8C3V - chains H and L of the 4 polymer chains in the assembly; structure by X-ray diffraction, 2.74 A resolution.

[Chain H]
Protein: BA.2-13 heavy chain
Organism: Homo sapiens
Chain sequence (231 residues; numbered 1 to 231; the number before each row is that of its first residue):
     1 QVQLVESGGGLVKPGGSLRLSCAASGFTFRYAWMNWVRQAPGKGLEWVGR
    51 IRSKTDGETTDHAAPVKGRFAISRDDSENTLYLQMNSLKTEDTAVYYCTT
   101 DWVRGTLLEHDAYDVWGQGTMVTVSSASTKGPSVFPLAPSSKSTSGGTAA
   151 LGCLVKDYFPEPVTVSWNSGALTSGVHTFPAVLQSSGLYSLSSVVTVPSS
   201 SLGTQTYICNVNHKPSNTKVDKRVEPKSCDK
Not modelled in the structure: 143-146, 228-231
Disulfides: C22-C98, C153-C209

[Chain L]
Protein: BA.2-13 light chain
Organism: Homo sapiens
Chain sequence (213 residues; each row starts with the number of its first residue):
     1 DIQMTQSPSSLSASVGDRVTITCRAGQSISTFLNWYQQKPGKAPKLLIYA
    51 ASSLQSGVPSRFSGSGSGTDFTLTISSLQREDFATYYCQQSYSMSSFGGG
   101 TKVEIKRTVAAPSVFIFPPSDEQLKSGTASVVCLLNNFYPREAKVQWKVD
   151 NALQSGNSQESVTEQDSKDSTYSLSSTLTLSKADYEKHKVYACEVTHQGL
   201 SSPVTKSFNRGEC
Not modelled in the structure: 213
Disulfides: C23-C88, C133-C193

[Interface between chain H and chain L]
Residue-residue contacts - 71 pairs, chain H then chain L:
  V37(H) with F97(L), hydrophobic
  Q39(H) with Q38(L), hydrogen bond; Y87(L), hydrogen bond
  K43(H) with Y87(L)
  G44(H) with Y87(L)
  L45(H) with P44(L), hydrophobic; Y87(L); F97(L)
  W47(H) with S95(L); F97(L)
  R50(H) with M94(L)
  D61(H) with M94(L)
  Y97(H) with Q38(L); K42(L); A43(L), hydrophobic
  W102(H) with L46(L); Y49(L); Q55(L)
  R104(H) with Q55(L), hydrogen bond
  E109(H) with F32(L); Y49(L)
  H110(H) with S91(L), hydrogen bond (backbone-side chain)
  D111(H) with N34(L), hydrogen bond (backbone-side chain); Y36(L); Q89(L), hydrogen bond (backbone-side chain); S91(L), hydrogen bond
  A112(H) with N34(L); Y36(L)
  Y113(H) with Y36(L), hydrogen bond (backbone-side chain); L46(L); Q89(L), hydrogen bond; S95(L), hydrogen bond; F97(L), hydrophobic
  D114(H) with L46(L)
  W116(H) with Y36(L), hydrophobic; A43(L), hydrophobic; P44(L)
  G117(H) with A43(L)
  V134(H) with E122(L)
  F135(H) with S120(L); Q123(L)
  P136(H) with S120(L)
  L137(H) with F117(L), hydrophobic; V132(L), hydrophobic
  A138(H) with F117(L)
  A150(H) with F115(L), hydrophobic; F117(L)
  L154(H) with S130(L)
  K156(H) with Q123(L); S130(L)
  H177(H) with N136(L), hydrogen bond; N137(L), hydrogen bond; S173(L), hydrogen bond
  F179(H) with L134(L), hydrophobic; S161(L); T163(L); S173(L); L174(L); S175(L)
  P180(H) with S161(L), hydrogen bond (backbone-side chain); V162(L)
  V182(H) with Q159(L); E160(L); S161(L)
  L183(H) with Q159(L), hydrogen bond (backbone-side chain)
  Q184(H) with Q159(L)
  S192(H) with S175(L), hydrogen bond
  V194(H) with L134(L), hydrophobic
  T196(H) with N136(L)
  K222(H) with E122(L), salt bridge
  K227(H) with D121(L), salt bridge
Also at the interface, not in a pair above, chain H (42 interface residues in all): E46, T148, L151, S185
Also at the interface, not in a pair above, chain L (37 interface residues in all): A50, T128

[Summary]
The interface between chain H and chain L involves 42 residues on one side and 37 on the other; the contacts
include 16 hydrogen bonds and 2 salt bridges. Polar contacts include K222(H)-E122(L), K227(H)-D121(L) and
Q39(H)-Q38(L).
Chain H is BA.2-13 heavy chain and chain L is BA.2-13 light chain, both from Homo sapiens; the structure,
SARS-CoV-2 Delta-RBD complexed with BA.2-13 Fab and C1 nanobody, was determined by X-ray diffraction,
deposited together with 8BBO.
